6LX1 - chain A; structure by X-ray diffraction, 2.03 A resolution.

Chain A:
Molecule: 4-alpha-glucanotransferase, chloroplastic/amyloplastic
Organism: Solanum tuberosum
Notes: EC 2.4.1.25
Reference sequence: Q06801 (DPEP_SOLTU); residues 1-524 here correspond to UniProt positions 53-576 (UniProt number = residue number + 52)
Sequence (524 residues; row label = number of the first residue in the row):
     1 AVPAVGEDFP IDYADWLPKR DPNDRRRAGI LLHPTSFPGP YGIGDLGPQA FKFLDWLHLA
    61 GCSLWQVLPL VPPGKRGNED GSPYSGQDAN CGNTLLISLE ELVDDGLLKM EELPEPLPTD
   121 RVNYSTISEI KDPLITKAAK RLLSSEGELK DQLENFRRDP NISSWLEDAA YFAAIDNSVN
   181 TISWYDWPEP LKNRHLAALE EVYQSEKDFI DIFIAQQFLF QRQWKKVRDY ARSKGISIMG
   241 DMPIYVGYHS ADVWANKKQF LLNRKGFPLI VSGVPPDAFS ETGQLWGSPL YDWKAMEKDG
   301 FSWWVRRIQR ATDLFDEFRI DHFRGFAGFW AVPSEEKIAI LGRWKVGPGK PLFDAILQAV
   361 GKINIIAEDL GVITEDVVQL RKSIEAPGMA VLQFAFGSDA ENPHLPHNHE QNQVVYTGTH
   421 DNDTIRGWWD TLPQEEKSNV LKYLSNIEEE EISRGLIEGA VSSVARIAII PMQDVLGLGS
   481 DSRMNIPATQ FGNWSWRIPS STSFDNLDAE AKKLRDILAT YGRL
Not modelled in the structure: 1, 78-79, 277-282
Covalently attached groups: 1,5-anhydro-D-glucitol (ASO) linked to Asp321
Ion coordination: Ca2+ near Asn180 (its only coordinating residue here); Mg2+ near Glu189 (its only coordinating residue here)
Residues lining bound ligands:
  - AC1 (4,6-dideoxy-4-{[(1S,4R,5S,6S)-4,5,6-trihydroxy-3-(hydroxymethyl)cyclohex-2-en-1-yl]amino}-alpha-D-glucopyranose): Ser82, Tyr84, Ser85, Trp286, Asp421, Asn485, Pro487, Ala488, Thr489, Gln490, Trp494
  - 1,5-anhydro-D-glucitol (ASO): Tyr84, Arg319, His420, Asp421, Asn485, Trp494
What the authors report for this chain:
  - conformationally variable residues (loop rearrangement, order/disorder transition): Val67 to Thr94, Pro275 to Asp292, Met484 to Asn493
  - binding site for 1,5-anhydro-D-glucitol: Tyr84, Arg319, Asp321, His420, Asp421
  - catalytic residues: Asp321, Glu368
  - binding site for AC1: Asn485, Ala488, Gln490, Trp494
  - catalytic residues: Asp421 (by similarity / conservation)

Summary:
Ligands of chain A: compound AC1. Covalently linked 1,5-anhydro-D-glucitol: at Asp321. The paper reports
catalytic residues Asp321, Glu368 and Asp421; a binding site for 1,5-anhydro-D-glucitol at Tyr84, Arg319 and
Asp321 among others.
Chain A is 4-alpha-glucanotransferase, chloroplastic/amyloplastic (Solanum tuberosum); the structure, Potato
D-enzyme complexed with Acarbose, was determined by X-ray diffraction together with 6LX2 from the same study.
